5XYU - chains A and Q of the 20 polymer chains in the assembly; structure by electron microscopy, 3.45 A resolution.

# Chain A
Molecule: 16S RNA
Source organism: Mycobacterium smegmatis (strain ATCC 700084 / mc(2)155)
Sequence (1528 nucleotides; row label = number of the first residue in the row):
     1 UUUUUGUUUGGAGAGUUUGAUCCUGGCUCAGGACGAACGCUGGCGGCGUG
    51 CUUAACACAUGCAAGUCGAACGGAAAGGCCCUUUCGGGGGUACUCGAGUG
   101 GCGAACGGGUGAGUAACACGUGGGUGAUCUGCCCUGCACUUUGGGAUAAG
   151 CCUGGGAAACUGGGUCUAAUACCGAAUACACCCUGCUGGUCGCAUGGCCU
   201 GGUAGGGGAAAGCUUUUGCGGUGUGGGAUGGGCCCGCGGCCUAUCAGCUU
   251 GUUGGUGGGGUGAUGGCCUACCAAGGCGACGACGGGUAGCCGGCCUGAGA
   301 GGGUGACCGGCCACACUGGGACUGAGAUACGGCCCAGACUCCUACGGGAG
   351 GCAGCAGUGGGGAAUAUUGCACAAUGGGCGCAAGCCUGAUGCAGCGACGC
   401 CGCGUGAGGGAUGACGGCCUUCGGGUUGUAAACCUCUUUCAGCACAGACG
   451 AAGCGCAAGUGACGGUAUGUGCAGAAGAAGGACCGGCCAACUACGUGCCA
   501 GCAGCCGCGGUAAUACGUAGGGUCCGAGCGUUGUCCGGAAUUACUGGGCG
   551 UAAAGAGCUCGUAGGUGGUUUGUCGCGUUGUUCGUGAAAACUCACAGCUU
   601 AACUGUGGGCGUGCGGGCGAUACGGGCAGACUAGAGUACUGCAGGGGAGA
   651 CUGGAAUUCCUGGUGUAGCGGUGGAAUGCGCAGAUAUCAGGAGGAACACC
   701 GGUGGCGAAGGCGGGUCUCUGGGCAGUAACUGACGCUGAGGAGCGAAAGC
   751 GUGGGGAGCGAACAGGAUUAGAUACCCUGGUAGUCCACGCCGUAAACGGU
   801 GGGUACUAGGUGUGGGUUUCCUUCCUUGGGAUCCGUGCCGUAGCUAACGC
   851 AUUAAGUACCCCGCCUGGGGAGUACGGCCGCAAGGCUAAAACUCAAAGGA
   901 AUUGACGGGGGCCCGCACAAGCGGCGGAGCAUGUGGAUUAAUUCGAUGCA
   951 ACGCGAAGAACCUUACCUGGGUUUGACAUGCACAGGACGCCGGCAGAGAU
  1001 GUCGGUUCCCUUGUGGCCUGUGUGCAGGUGGUGCAUGGCUGUCGUCAGCU
  1051 CGUGUCGUGAGAUGUUGGGUUAAGUCCCGCAACGAGCGCAACCCUUGUCU
  1101 CAUGUUGCCAGCACGUUAUGGUGGGGACUCGUGAGAGACUGCCGGGGUCA
  1151 ACUCGGAGGAAGGUGGGGAUGACGUCAAGUCAUCAUGCCCCUUAUGUCCA
  1201 GGGCUUCACACAUGCUACAAUGGCCGGUACAAAGGGCUGCGAUGCCGUGA
  1251 GGUGGAGCGAAUCCUUUCAAAGCCGGUCUCAGUUCGGAUCGGGGUCUGCA
  1301 ACUCGACCCCGUGAAGUCGGAGUCGCUAGUAAUCGCAGAUCAGCAACGCU
  1351 GCGGUGAAUACGUUCCCGGGCCUUGUACACACCGCCCGUCACGUCAUGAA
  1401 AGUCGGUAACACCCGAAGCCGGUGGCCUAACCCUUGUGGAGGGAGCCGUC
  1451 GAAGGUGGGAUCGGCGAUUGGGACGAAGUCGUAACAAGGUAGCCGUACCG
  1501 GAAGGUGCGGCUGGAUCACCUCCUUUCU
Disordered / not traced: 1-8, 75-95, 161-163, 215-217, 420-426, 451-458, 494, 628, 820-827, 980-992, 1005-1024, 1066-1080, 1113-1123, 1144-1151, 1266-1268, 1434-1438, 1457, 1516-1528
Bound ions: Mg2+ site 1 near U17 (its only coordinating residue here); Mg2+ site 2 near G25 (its only coordinating residue here); Mg2+ site 3 near A105 (its only coordinating residue here); Mg2+ site 4: A112, G113, G289; Mg2+ site 5: G299, G538; Mg2+ site 6 near A315 (its only coordinating residue here); Mg2+ site 7: C330, C352; Mg2+ site 8 near A540 (its only coordinating residue here); Mg2+ site 9: A552, A553, A554; Mg2+ site 10 near C558 (its only coordinating residue here); Mg2+ site 11 near A728 (its only coordinating residue here); Mg2+ site 12: A739, G740; 16 more Mg2+ sites not listed

# Chain Q
Protein: 30S ribosomal protein S17
Source organism: Mycobacterium smegmatis (strain ATCC 700084 / mc(2)155)
UniProt: A0QSE0 (RS17_MYCS2); numbering as in UniProt (aligned over 1-98)
Sequence (98 residues; each row starts with the number of its first residue):
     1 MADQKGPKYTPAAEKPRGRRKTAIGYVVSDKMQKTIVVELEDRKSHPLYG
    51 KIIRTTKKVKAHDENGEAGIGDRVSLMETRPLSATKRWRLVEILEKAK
Disordered / not traced: 1-4, 14-15, 98
Curated features (UniProtKB/Swiss-Prot):
  - cross-link: Lys-96 (Isoglutamyl lysine isopeptide (Lys-Gln) (interchain with Q-Cter in protein Pup))

# How chain A and chain Q interact
Contacting residue pairs (96):
  G123(A) / Lys-21(Q)  hydrogen bond to the sugar
  G124(A) / Gly-18(Q)  phosphate contact
  G124(A) / Arg-19(Q)  sugar contact
  G124(A) / Arg-20(Q)  hydrogen bond to the sugar
  U125(A) / Gly-18(Q)  phosphate contact
  U125(A) / Arg-20(Q)  sugar contact
  G126(A) / Arg-17(Q)  base contact
  G126(A) / Arg-20(Q)  sugar contact
  A127(A) / Arg-20(Q)  salt bridge to the phosphate
  A127(A) / Arg-80(Q)  salt bridge to the phosphate
  A127(A) / Pro-81(Q)  base contact
  G136(A) / Gly-6(Q)  sugar contact
  G136(A) / Pro-7(Q)  sugar contact
  G136(A) / Lys-8(Q)  base contact
  C137(A) / Lys-5(Q)  phosphate contact
  C137(A) / Gly-6(Q)  hydrogen bond to the phosphate
  C137(A) / Lys-8(Q)  sugar contact
  C193(A) / Arg-17(Q)  hydrogen bond to the base
  C193(A) / Gly-18(Q)  base contact
  C193(A) / Arg-20(Q)  hydrogen bond to the base
  C193(A) / Met-77(Q)  sugar contact
  C193(A) / Arg-89(Q)  hydrogen bond to the sugar
  A194(A) / Thr-79(Q)  base contact
  A194(A) / Arg-89(Q)  salt bridge to the phosphate
  U195(A) / Arg-80(Q)  hydrogen bond to the base
  C199(A) / Tyr-9(Q)  hydrogen bond to the phosphate
  U200(A) / Tyr-9(Q)  hydrogen bond to the sugar
  G225(A) / Tyr-9(Q)  sugar contact
  G225(A) / Thr-10(Q)  hydrogen bond to the sugar
  G226(A) / Thr-10(Q)  hydrogen bond to the sugar
  G226(A) / Pro-11(Q)  sugar contact
  G227(A) / Ala-12(Q)  phosphate contact
  C234(A) / Pro-81(Q)  sugar contact
  C234(A) / Arg-87(Q)  hydrogen bond to the phosphate
  C235(A) / Glu-78(Q)  hydrogen bond to the sugar
  C235(A) / Arg-87(Q)  salt bridge to the phosphate
  G236(A) / Lys-57(Q)  salt bridge to the phosphate
  C237(A) / Asp-42(Q)  phosphate contact
  C237(A) / Lys-44(Q)  phosphate contact
  C237(A) / Lys-57(Q)  phosphate contact
  G238(A) / Lys-44(Q)  phosphate contact
  U253(A) / Met-32(Q)  sugar contact
  U253(A) / Lys-60(Q)  sugar contact
  U253(A) / Ala-84(Q)  phosphate contact
  U253(A) / Thr-85(Q)  hydrogen bond to the phosphate
  G254(A) / Met-32(Q)  hydrogen bond to the sugar
  G254(A) / Gln-33(Q)  sugar contact
  G254(A) / Thr-35(Q)  phosphate contact
  G254(A) / Ser-83(Q)  hydrogen bond to the phosphate
  G254(A) / Ala-84(Q)  hydrogen bond to the phosphate
  G254(A) / Thr-85(Q)  hydrogen bond to the phosphate
  G254(A) / Lys-86(Q)  phosphate contact
  G255(A) / Gln-33(Q)  sugar contact
  G255(A) / Lys-34(Q)  phosphate contact
  G255(A) / His-62(Q)  phosphate contact
  G255(A) / Ser-83(Q)  phosphate contact
  G255(A) / Lys-86(Q)  phosphate contact
  U256(A) / Lys-34(Q)  salt bridge to the phosphate
  U264(A) / Arg-80(Q)  hydrogen bond to the phosphate
  U264(A) / Pro-81(Q)  hydrogen bond to the sugar
  G265(A) / Arg-80(Q)  salt bridge to the phosphate
  G265(A) / Pro-81(Q)  phosphate contact
  G265(A) / Leu-82(Q)  sugar contact
  G265(A) / Ser-83(Q)  phosphate contact
  G265(A) / Ala-84(Q)  sugar contact
  G266(A) / Ser-83(Q)  phosphate contact
  C267(A) / Ala-84(Q)  phosphate contact
  A273(A) / Gln-33(Q)  hydrogen bond to the sugar
  G275(A) / Lys-31(Q)  phosphate contact
  G275(A) / Met-32(Q)  sugar contact
  G276(A) / Ser-29(Q)  phosphate contact
  G276(A) / Met-32(Q)  phosphate contact
  G276(A) / Val-37(Q)  phosphate contact
  G276(A) / Lys-60(Q)  hydrogen bond to the phosphate
  C277(A) / Lys-58(Q)  salt bridge to the phosphate
  C277(A) / Lys-60(Q)  salt bridge to the phosphate
  G278(A) / Lys-58(Q)  phosphate contact
  C280(A) / Arg-54(Q)  base contact
  C280(A) / Thr-55(Q)  base contact
  C280(A) / Thr-56(Q)  hydrogen bond to the base
  G301(A) / Leu-48(Q)  phosphate contact
  C544(A) / Leu-48(Q)  sugar contact
  C544(A) / Tyr-49(Q)  sugar contact
  G565(A) / Lys-51(Q)  hydrogen bond to the phosphate
  U566(A) / Lys-51(Q)  salt bridge to the phosphate
  C576(A) / Arg-43(Q)  base contact
  G577(A) / Arg-43(Q)  sugar contact
  G577(A) / Ile-52(Q)  sugar contact
  G615(A) / Lys-21(Q)  phosphate contact
  G616(A) / Arg-19(Q)  hydrogen bond to the sugar
  G616(A) / Lys-21(Q)  salt bridge to the phosphate
  G617(A) / Arg-19(Q)  salt bridge to the phosphate
  G625(A) / Arg-43(Q)  hydrogen bond to the sugar
  G626(A) / Tyr-26(Q)  hydrogen bond to the sugar
  C627(A) / Glu-95(Q)  sugar contact
  C861(A) / Lys-51(Q)  salt bridge to the phosphate
Other interface residues (no listed pair), chain A (48 interface residues in all): G624
Other interface residues (no listed pair), chain Q (49 interface residues in all): Glu-64

# Summary
Chain A and chain Q form an interface of 48 and 49 residues respectively; the contacts include 27 hydrogen
bonds and 13 salt bridges. Among the polar pairs are C193(A)/Arg-17(Q), C193(A)/Arg-20(Q) and
U195(A)/Arg-80(Q). The Mg2+ site 4 is built by A112(A), G113(A) and G289(A).
Chain A is 16S RNA and chain Q is 30S ribosomal protein S17, both from Mycobacterium smegmatis (strain ATCC
700084 / mc(2)155); the structure, Small subunit of Mycobacterium smegmatis ribosome, was determined by
electron microscopy, deposited together with 5XYM.
